7DUP - chain A; structure by X-ray diffraction, 1.62 A resolution.

== Chain A ==
Protein: Beta-N-acetylhexosaminidase
Source organism: Bacteroides thetaiotaomicron
Notes: EC 3.2.1.52
UniProtKB: A0A0P0FIE8 (A0A0P0FIE8_BACT4); numbering as in UniProt (aligned over 22-546)
Chain sequence (534 residues; each row starts with the number of its first residue):
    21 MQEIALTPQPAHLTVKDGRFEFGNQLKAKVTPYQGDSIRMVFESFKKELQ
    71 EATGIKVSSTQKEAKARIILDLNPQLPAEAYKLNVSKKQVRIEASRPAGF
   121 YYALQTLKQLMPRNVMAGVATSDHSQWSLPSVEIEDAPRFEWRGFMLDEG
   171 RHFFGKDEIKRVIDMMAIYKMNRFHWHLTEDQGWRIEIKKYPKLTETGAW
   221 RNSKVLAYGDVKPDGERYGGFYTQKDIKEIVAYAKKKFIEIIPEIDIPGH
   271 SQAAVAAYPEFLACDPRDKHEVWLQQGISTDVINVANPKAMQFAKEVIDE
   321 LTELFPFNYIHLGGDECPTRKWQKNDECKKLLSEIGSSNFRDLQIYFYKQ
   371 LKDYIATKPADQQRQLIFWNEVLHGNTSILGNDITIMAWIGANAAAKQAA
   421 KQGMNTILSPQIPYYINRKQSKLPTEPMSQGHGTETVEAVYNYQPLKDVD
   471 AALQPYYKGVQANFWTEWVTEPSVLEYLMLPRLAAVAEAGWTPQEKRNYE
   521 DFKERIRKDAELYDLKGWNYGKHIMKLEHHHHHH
Disordered / not traced: 21-22, 547-554
Construct notes: initiating methionine (21); expression tag (547-554)
What the authors report for this chain:
  - catalytic residues: H270, D335, E336 (proposed by the authors, not directly observed)
  - mutagenesis - D335N, E336Q, Q431E, Y435F (25-fold), N437D, R438A (47-fold): decreased catalytic activity
  - contacts within the chain: D266-D335
  - catalytic residues: Y435
  - specificity-determining residues: Q431, N437, R438

== Overview ==
The paper reports catalytic residues H270, D335 and E336 among others; D335N, E336Q and Q431E, among others,
reduce catalytic activity; 6 substitutions were tested in all.
Chain A is Beta-N-acetylhexosaminidase (Bacteroides thetaiotaomicron); the structure, Apo structure of wild
type Bt4394, a GH20 family sulfoglycosidase, was determined by X-ray diffraction (same publication as 8BAL,
8BBL, 8BDP, 7DVA and 7DVB).
